Entry 2P7K (X-ray diffraction, 3.30 A resolution); this record covers chains A and B.

[Chain A (and B)]
Protein: Glyoxalase family protein
Organism: Listeria monocytogenes
Notes: chain B of this document is another copy of the same molecule, construct and numbering; everything in this record applies to it too
UniProtKB: Q71YW5 (Q71YW5_LISMF); numbering as in UniProt (aligned over 1-133)
Amino-acid sequence (133 residues; numbered 1 to 133; the number before each row is that of its first residue):
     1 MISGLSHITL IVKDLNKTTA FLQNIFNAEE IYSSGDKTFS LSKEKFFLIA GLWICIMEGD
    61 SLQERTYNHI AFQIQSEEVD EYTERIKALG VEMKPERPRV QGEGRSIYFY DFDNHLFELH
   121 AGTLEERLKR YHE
Disordered / not traced: 34-40, 129-133
What the authors report for this chain:
  - mutagenesis - E44A: abolished catalytic activity
  - mutagenesis - E44D, E44T: decreased catalytic activity
  - catalytic residues: Glu-44
  - catalytic residues: Thr-9 (proposed by the authors, not directly observed)

[How chain A and chain B interact]
Contacting residue pairs - 77 pairs, chain A then chain B:
  Met-1(A) / Glu-78(B)
  Ile-2(A) / Ala-50(B)
  Ile-2(A) / Phe-72(B)  hydrophobic
  Ile-2(A) / Gln-73(B)
  Ile-2(A) / Ile-74(B)  hydrophobic
  Ile-2(A) / Tyr-82(B)
  Ser-3(A) / Ala-50(B)
  Ser-3(A) / Gln-73(B)  hydrogen bond (backbone-backbone)
  Gly-4(A) / Ala-50(B)
  Gly-4(A) / Phe-72(B)
  Gly-4(A) / Gln-73(B)  hydrogen bond (backbone-backbone)
  Leu-5(A) / Ile-70(B)  hydrophobic
  Leu-5(A) / Ala-71(B)
  Leu-5(A) / Phe-72(B)  hydrophobic
  Ser-6(A) / Ala-71(B)  hydrogen bond (backbone-backbone)
  Ser-6(A) / Phe-72(B)
  Ser-6(A) / Gln-73(B)
  Ser-6(A) / His-120(B)
  His-7(A) / Ile-70(B)
  His-7(A) / Ala-71(B)  hydrogen bond (backbone-backbone)
  His-7(A) / Glu-118(B)  salt bridge
  Ile-8(A) / Ile-8(B)  hydrophobic
  Ile-8(A) / His-69(B)
  Thr-9(A) / Asn-68(B)
  Thr-9(A) / His-69(B)  hydrogen bond (backbone-backbone)
  Leu-10(A) / Asn-68(B)
  Ile-11(A) / Tyr-67(B)  hydrophobic
  Ile-11(A) / Asn-68(B)  hydrogen bond (backbone-side chain)
  Ile-31(A) / Leu-124(B)  hydrophobic
  Ile-31(A) / Leu-128(B)  hydrophobic
  Phe-46(A) / Arg-127(B)
  Leu-48(A) / Leu-124(B)  hydrophobic
  Ala-50(A) / Ile-2(B)
  Ala-50(A) / Ser-3(B)
  Ala-50(A) / Gly-4(B)
  Trp-53(A) / Leu-124(B)  hydrophobic
  Trp-53(A) / Arg-127(B)
  Met-57(A) / Tyr-67(B)  hydrophobic
  Ser-61(A) / Thr-66(B)
  Ser-61(A) / Tyr-67(B)
  Ser-61(A) / Asn-68(B)
  Thr-66(A) / Ser-61(B)
  Tyr-67(A) / Ile-11(B)  hydrophobic
  Tyr-67(A) / Met-57(B)  hydrophobic
  Tyr-67(A) / Ser-61(B)
  Asn-68(A) / Thr-9(B)
  Asn-68(A) / Leu-10(B)
  Asn-68(A) / Ile-11(B)  hydrogen bond (side chain-backbone)
  Asn-68(A) / Ser-61(B)
  Asn-68(A) / His-115(B)  hydrogen bond
  His-69(A) / Ile-8(B)
  His-69(A) / Thr-9(B)  hydrogen bond (backbone-backbone)
  Ile-70(A) / Leu-5(B)  hydrophobic
  Ile-70(A) / His-7(B)
  Ala-71(A) / Leu-5(B)
  Ala-71(A) / Ser-6(B)  hydrogen bond (backbone-backbone)
  Ala-71(A) / His-7(B)  hydrogen bond (backbone-backbone)
  Phe-72(A) / Ile-2(B)  hydrophobic
  Phe-72(A) / Gly-4(B)
  Phe-72(A) / Leu-5(B)  hydrophobic
  Phe-72(A) / Ser-6(B)
  Gln-73(A) / Ile-2(B)
  Gln-73(A) / Ser-3(B)  hydrogen bond (backbone-backbone)
  Gln-73(A) / Gly-4(B)  hydrogen bond (backbone-backbone)
  Gln-73(A) / Ser-6(B)
  Ile-74(A) / Ile-2(B)  hydrophobic
  Glu-78(A) / Met-1(B)
  Tyr-82(A) / Ile-2(B)
  His-115(A) / Asn-68(B)  hydrogen bond
  Glu-118(A) / His-7(B)  salt bridge
  His-120(A) / Ser-6(B)
  Leu-124(A) / Ile-31(B)  hydrophobic
  Leu-124(A) / Leu-48(B)  hydrophobic
  Leu-124(A) / Trp-53(B)  hydrophobic
  Arg-127(A) / Phe-46(B)
  Arg-127(A) / Trp-53(B)
  Leu-128(A) / Ile-31(B)  hydrophobic
Interface residues without a listed pair, chain A (40 interface residues in all): Phe-26, Gln-63, Glu-64, Leu-119, Thr-123
Interface residues without a listed pair, chain B (40 interface residues in all): Phe-26, Gln-63, Glu-64, Leu-119, Thr-123

[In short]
The chain A/chain B interface involves 40 residues from each chain, with 14 hydrogen bonds and 2 salt bridges.
Polar pairs include His-7(A)/Glu-118(B), Ile-11(A)/Asn-68(B) and Asn-68(A)/His-115(B). The paper reports
catalytic residues Glu-44(A) and Thr-9(A); E44D and E44T of chain A reduce catalytic activity.
Chain A and chain B are both Glyoxalase family protein (Listeria monocytogenes); the structure, Crystal
structure of genomically encoded fosfomycin resistance protein, FosX, from Listeria monocytogenes (hexagonal
form), was determined by X-ray diffraction, deposited together with 2P7L, 2P7M, 2P7O, 2P7P and 2P7Q.
